7DUR - chains A and R of the 5 polymer chains in the assembly; structure by electron microscopy, 3.30 A resolution.

Chain A:
Molecule: Guanine nucleotide-binding protein G(s) subunit alpha isoforms short
Organism: Homo sapiens
Reference sequence: P63092 (GNAS2_HUMAN); residues 1-394 here = UniProt positions 1-394
Amino-acid sequence (394 residues; numbered 1 to 394; the number before each row is that of its first residue):
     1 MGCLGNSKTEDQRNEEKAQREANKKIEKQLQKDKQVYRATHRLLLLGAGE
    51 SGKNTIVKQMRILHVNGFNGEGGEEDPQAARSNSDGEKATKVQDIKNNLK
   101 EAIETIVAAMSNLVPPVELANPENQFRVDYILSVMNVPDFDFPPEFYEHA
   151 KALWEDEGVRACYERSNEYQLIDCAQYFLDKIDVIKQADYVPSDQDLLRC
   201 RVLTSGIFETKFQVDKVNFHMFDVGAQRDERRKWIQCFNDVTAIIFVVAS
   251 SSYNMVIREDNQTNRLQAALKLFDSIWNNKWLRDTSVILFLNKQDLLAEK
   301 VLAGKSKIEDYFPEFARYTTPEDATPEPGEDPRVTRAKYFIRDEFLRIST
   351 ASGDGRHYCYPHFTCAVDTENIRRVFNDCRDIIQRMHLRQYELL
Disordered / not traced: 1-10, 65-206, 255-261
Construct notes: engineered mutation N54 (Ser in P63092), A226 (Gly in P63092), A268 (Glu in P63092), K271 (Asn in P63092), D274 (Lys in P63092), K280 (Arg in P63092), D284 (Thr in P63092), T285 (Ile in P63092)

Chain R:
Molecule: Glucagon-like peptide 1 receptor
Organism: Homo sapiens
Reference sequence: P43220 (GLP1R_HUMAN); residues 24-463 here = UniProt positions 24-463
Amino-acid sequence (440 residues; row label = number of the first residue in the row):
    24 RPQGATVSLWETVQKWREYRRQCQRSLTEDPPPATDLFCNRTFDEYACWP
    74 DGEPGSFVNVSCPWYLPWASSVPQGHVYRFCTAEGLWLQKDNSSLPWRDL
   124 SECEESKRGERSSPEEQLLFLYIIYTVGYALSFSALVIASAILLGFRHLH
   174 CTRNYIHLNLFASFILRALSVFIKDAALKWMYSTAAQQHQWDGLLSYQDS
   224 LSCRLVFLLMQYCVAANYYWLLVEGVYLYTLLAFSVLSEQWIFRLYVSIG
   274 WGVPLLFVVPWGIVKYLYEDEGCWTRNSNMNYWLIIRLPILFAIGVNFLI
   324 FVRVICIVVSKLKANLMCKTDIKCRLAKSTLTLIPLLGTHEVIFAFVMDE
   374 HARGTLRFIKLFTELSFTSFQGLMVAILYCFVNNEVQLEFRKSWERWRLE
   424 HLHIQRDSSMKPLKCPTSSLSSGATAGSSMYTATCQASCS
Disordered / not traced: 24-28, 57-60, 129-135, 340-342, 369-379, 425-463
Cystine bridges: C46-C71, C62-C104, C85-C126, C226-C296
Glycans and other covalent adducts: N-tert-butyl-6,7-bis(chloranyl)quinoxalin-2-amine (HNO) linked to C347
From the paper describing this entry:
  - binding site for the ligand HNO: C347
  - conformationally variable residues (domain motion): T29, R40, E68
  - mutagenesis - C347A: unchanged signaling in response to GLP-1
  - mutagenesis - V332A, K346A, L349A: decreased signaling in response to GLP-1

Chain A / chain R interface:
Pairs across the interface (31; chain A residue first):
  K34(A) - E262(R)  salt bridge
  Q35(A) - Q263(R)
  R38(A) - L260(R)  hydrogen bond (side chain-backbone)
  R38(A) - S261(R)
  R38(A) - E262(R)  salt bridge
  D381(A) - K334(R)
  Q384(A) - L255(R)  hydrogen bond (side chain-backbone)
  Q384(A) - K334(R)
  R385(A) - K334(R)  hydrogen bond (side chain-backbone)
  H387(A) - L254(R)  hydrogen bond (side chain-backbone)
  H387(A) - L255(R)
  L388(A) - L255(R)  hydrophobic
  L388(A) - I330(R)  hydrophobic
  L388(A) - V331(R)  hydrophobic
  R389(A) - E408(R)
  Q390(A) - E408(R)
  Y391(A) - R176(R)
  Y391(A) - E247(R)
  Y391(A) - Y250(R)
  Y391(A) - L251(R)  hydrophobic
  E392(A) - R348(R)
  E392(A) - N406(R)
  E392(A) - N407(R)
  E392(A) - E408(R)
  L393(A) - V327(R)  hydrophobic
  L393(A) - V331(R)
  L393(A) - S352(R)  hydrogen bond (backbone-side chain)
  L393(A) - L356(R)  hydrophobic
  L394(A) - V331(R)  hydrophobic
  L394(A) - K334(R)
  L394(A) - L335(R)  hydrophobic
Other interface residues (no listed pair), chain A (17 interface residues in all): Q31, T350, I383
Other interface residues (no listed pair), chain R (27 interface residues in all): H180, S258, A337, L339, L359, Y402

In short:
17 residues of chain A face 27 of chain R across their interface, with 5 hydrogen bonds and 2 salt bridges.
Polar contacts include K34(A)-E262(R), R38(A)-E262(R) and R38(A)-L260(R). The paper reports a binding site for
the ligand HNO at C347(R); V332A, K346A and L349A of chain R reduce signaling in response to GLP-1.
Chain A is Guanine nucleotide-binding protein G(s) subunit alpha isoforms short and chain R is Glucagon-like
peptide 1 receptor, both from Homo sapiens; the structure, Cryo-EM structure of the compound 2-bound human
GLP-1 receptor-Gs complex, was determined by electron microscopy (same publication as 7EVM, 7DUQ and 7E14).
